PDB entry 8FS7 | electron microscopy, 2.85 A resolution | chains A and I of the 11 polymer chains in the assembly

== Chain A ==
Molecule: Checkpoint protein RAD24
Organism: Saccharomyces cerevisiae
Reference sequence: P32641 (RAD24_YEAST); residues 1-545 here = UniProt positions 1-545
Amino-acid sequence (545 residues; each row starts with the number of its first residue):
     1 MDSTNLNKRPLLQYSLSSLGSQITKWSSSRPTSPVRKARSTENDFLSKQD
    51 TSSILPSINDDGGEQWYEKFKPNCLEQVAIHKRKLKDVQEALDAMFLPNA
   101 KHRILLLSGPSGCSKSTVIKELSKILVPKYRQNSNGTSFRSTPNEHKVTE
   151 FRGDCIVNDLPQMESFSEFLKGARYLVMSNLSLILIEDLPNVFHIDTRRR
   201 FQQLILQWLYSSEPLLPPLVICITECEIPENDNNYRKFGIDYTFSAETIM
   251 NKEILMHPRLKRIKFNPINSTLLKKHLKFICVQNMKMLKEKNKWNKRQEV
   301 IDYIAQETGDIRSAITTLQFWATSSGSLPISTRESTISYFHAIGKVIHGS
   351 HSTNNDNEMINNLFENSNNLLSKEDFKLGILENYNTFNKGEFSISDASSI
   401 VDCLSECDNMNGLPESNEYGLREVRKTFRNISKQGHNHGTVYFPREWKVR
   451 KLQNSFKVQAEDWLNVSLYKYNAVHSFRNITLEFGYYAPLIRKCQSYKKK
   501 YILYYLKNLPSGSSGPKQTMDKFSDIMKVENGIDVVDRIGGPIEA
Disordered / not traced: 1-62, 135-145, 500-532
Metal / ion sites: Mg2+: Ser116 (together with ATP-gamma-S)
Ligand contacts: ATP-gamma-S (AGS; phosphothiophosphoric acid-adenylate ester): Tyr67, Phe70, Lys71, Pro72, Gln77, Val78, Ala79, Ser111, Gly112, Cys113, Ser114, Lys115, Ser116, Thr117, Glu187, Thr224, His276, Ile311, Arg312, Ile315
UniProt features mapped onto this chain:
  - binding site (ATP): Gly109 to Ser116
  - mutagenesis: Lys115 (K115E: Reduces NTP-binding and hydrolysis. Shows DNA damage sensitivity; K115R: No effect on NTP-binding and hydrolysis. Resistant to DNA damage)
What the authors report for this chain:
  - binding site for Template strand (chain I): Met163
  - binding site for Primer strand 1: Arg199

== Chain I ==
Molecule: Template strand
Sequence (50 nucleotides; numbered 1 to 50; the number before each row is that of its first residue):
     1 CGGTATAGGCGATACGAATCTTTTTTTTTTCCGTATAGCCGTAGCGAGCC
Disordered / not traced: 1-10, 24-26, 46-50

== How chain A and chain I interact ==
Pairs across the interface (36; chain A residue first):
  His81(A) with DG16(I), phosphate contact; DA17(I), salt bridge to the phosphate
  Arg83(A) with DA17(I), hydrogen bond to the phosphate; DA18(I), sugar contact
  Lys84(A) with DA18(I), salt bridge to the phosphate
  Pro161(A) with DT34(I), phosphate contact
  Gln162(A) with DG33(I), phosphate contact; DT34(I), hydrogen bond to the phosphate
  Met163(A) with DG33(I), phosphate contact; DT34(I), hydrogen bond to the phosphate
  Asn191(A) with DC32(I), sugar contact
  His194(A) with DC32(I), hydrogen bond to the base; DG33(I), sugar contact
  Asp232(A) with DT30(I), sugar contact
  Asn233(A) with DT28(I), base contact
  Asn234(A) with DT28(I), base contact
  Tyr235(A) with DT27(I), stacking on the base
  Arg236(A) with DT27(I), base contact; DT28(I), base contact
  Glu247(A) with DT22(I), base contact
  Asn266(A) with DA17(I), sugar contact; DA18(I), hydrogen bond to the phosphate
  Asn269(A) with DG16(I), phosphate contact; DA17(I), hydrogen bond to the phosphate
  Ser270(A) with DG16(I), hydrogen bond to the phosphate
  Thr271(A) with DG16(I), hydrogen bond to the phosphate
  Tyr339(A) with DT21(I), base contact
  Phe340(A) with DC20(I), stacking on the base; DT21(I), sugar contact
  Asp375(A) with DT22(I), base contact
  Val441(A) with DC20(I), sugar contact
  Tyr442(A) with DC20(I), phosphate contact
  Phe443(A) with DT21(I), hydrogen bond to the phosphate; DT22(I), sugar contact
  Trp447(A) with DT22(I), phosphate contact
  Arg450(A) with DT23(I), hydrogen bond to the base
Interface residues without a listed pair, chain A (29 interface residues in all): Glu164, Pro267, Lys451
Interface residues without a listed pair, chain I (14 interface residues in all): DC15

== Overview ==
Chain A and chain I form an interface of 29 and 14 residues respectively, with 10 hydrogen bonds, 2 salt
bridges and 2 aromatic stacking contacts. Among the polar pairs are His194(A)-DC32(I), Arg450(A)-DT23(I) and
Arg83(A)-DA17(I). The paper reports a binding site for Template strand (chain I) at Met163(A); a binding site
for Primer strand 1 at Arg199(A).
Chain A is Checkpoint protein RAD24 (Saccharomyces cerevisiae) and chain I is Template strand; the structure,
Structure of S. cerevisiae Rad24-RFC loading the 9-1-1 clamp onto a 10-nt gapped DNA in step ..., was
determined by electron microscopy, deposited together with 8FS3, 8FS4, 8FS5, 8FS6 and 8FS8.
